PDB entry 7JXO | X-ray diffraction, 2.81 A resolution | chains B and C of the 3 polymer chains in the assembly

== Chain B (and C) ==
Molecule: Amyloid-beta 17-36 peptide
Notes: chain C of this document is another copy of the same molecule, construct and numbering; everything in this record applies to it too
UniProt: P05067 (A4_HUMAN); residues 1-21 here correspond to UniProt positions 686-706 (UniProt number = residue number + 685)
Amino-acid sequence (21 residues; row label = number of the first residue in the row):
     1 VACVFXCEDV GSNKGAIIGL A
Construct notes: conflict Val-1 (Gln686 in P05067), Ala-2 (Lys687 in P05067), Cys-3 (Leu688 in P05067), H7V_6 (Phe691 in P05067), Cys-7 (Ala692 in P05067), Ala-21 (Met706 in P05067)
Modified positions: Ala-2 (L-ornithine; ORN); H7V (3-cyclohexyl-N-methyl-L-alanine) at position 6; Ala-21 (L-ornithine; ORN)
Covalently attached groups: covalent link Val-1/Ala-21

== How chain B and chain C interact ==
Disulfides between the chains: Cys-7(B)/Cys-3(C)
Residue-residue contacts - 7 pairs, chain B then chain C:
  Phe-5(B) / Phe-5(C)  hydrophobic
  H7V_6(B) / Cys-3(C)
  H7V_6(B) / Val-4(C)  hydrogen bond (backbone-backbone)
  Cys-7(B) / Ala-2(C)
  Cys-7(B) / Cys-3(C)  disulfide
  Glu-8(B) / Ala-2(C)  hydrogen bond (backbone-backbone)
  Glu-8(B) / Ala-21(C)

== Overview ==
The interface between chain B and chain C involves 4 residues on one side and 5 on the other, with 1 disulfide
bond and 2 hydrogen bonds. The backbones hydrogen-bond at H7V_6(B)/Val-4(C) and Glu-8(B)/Ala-2(C).
Both chains are Amyloid-beta 17-36 peptide. Entry 7JXO (Triangular trimer of beta-hairpins derived from
Abeta17-36 with an F20Cha mutation) was determined by X-ray diffraction together with 7JXN from the same
study.
